6ESG - chains G and I of the 10 polymer chains in the assembly; structure by electron microscopy, 5.40 A resolution (low resolution: residue-level contacts below are approximate; hydrogen-bond / salt-bridge calls are withheld).

# Chain G
Molecule: Histone H2A
From: Xenopus laevis
Reference sequence: Q6AZJ8 (Q6AZJ8_XENLA); residues 1-129 here correspond to UniProt positions 2-130 (UniProt number = residue number + 1)
Amino-acid sequence (129 residues; each row starts with the number of its first residue):
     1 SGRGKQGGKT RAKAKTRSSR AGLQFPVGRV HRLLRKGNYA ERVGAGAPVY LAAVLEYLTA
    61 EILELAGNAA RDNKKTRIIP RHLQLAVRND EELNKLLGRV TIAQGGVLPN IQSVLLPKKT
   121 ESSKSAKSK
Not modelled in the structure: 1-15, 118-129

# Chain I
Molecule: 147-nt DNA strand
From: synthetic construct
Sequence (147 nucleotides; row label = number of the first residue in the row; numbers below 1 keep their minus sign (DA-73 is residue -73)):
   -73 ACAGGATGTA TATATCTGAC ACGTGCCTGG AGACTAGGGA GTAATCCCCT TGGCGGTTAA
   -13 AACGCGGGGG ACAGCGCGTA CGTGCGTTTA AGCGGTGCTA GAGCTGTCTA CGACCAATTG
    47 AGCGGCCTCG GCACCGGGAT TCTCCAG
Not modelled in the structure: -73 to -68

# Interface between chain G and chain I
Contacting residue pairs - 12 pairs, chain G then chain I:
  Arg29(G) - DC49(I)
  Arg35(G) - DA39(I)
  Glu41(G) - DA39(I)
  Arg42(G) - DC37(I)
  Arg42(G) - DG38(I)
  Val43(G) - DG38(I)
  Gly44(G) - DG38(I)
  Ala45(G) - DG38(I)
  Thr76(G) - DG57(I)
  Thr76(G) - DC58(I)
  Arg77(G) - DG57(I)
  Arg77(G) - DC58(I)

# Summary
Chain G and chain I form an interface of 9 and 6 residues respectively.
Chain G is Histone H2A (Xenopus laevis) and chain I is a 147-nt DNA strand (synthetic construct); the
structure, Nucleosome breathing : Class 2, was determined by electron microscopy, deposited together with
6ESF, 6ESH and 6ESI.
